8R67 - chains B and E of the 6 polymer chains in the assembly; structure by X-ray diffraction, 2.20 A resolution.

# Chain B
Molecule: Tubulin beta-2B chain
Source organism: Bos taurus
UniProt: Q6B856 (TBB2B_BOVIN); the author numbering skips numbers that UniProt does not, so the offset changes along the chain: 1-42 = UniProt 1-42; 45-360 = UniProt 43-358; 369-455 = UniProt 359-445
Sequence (445 residues; each row starts with the number of its first residue; note: 10 numbers in that range are skipped by the numbering (no residue carries them; nothing is unmodelled there)):
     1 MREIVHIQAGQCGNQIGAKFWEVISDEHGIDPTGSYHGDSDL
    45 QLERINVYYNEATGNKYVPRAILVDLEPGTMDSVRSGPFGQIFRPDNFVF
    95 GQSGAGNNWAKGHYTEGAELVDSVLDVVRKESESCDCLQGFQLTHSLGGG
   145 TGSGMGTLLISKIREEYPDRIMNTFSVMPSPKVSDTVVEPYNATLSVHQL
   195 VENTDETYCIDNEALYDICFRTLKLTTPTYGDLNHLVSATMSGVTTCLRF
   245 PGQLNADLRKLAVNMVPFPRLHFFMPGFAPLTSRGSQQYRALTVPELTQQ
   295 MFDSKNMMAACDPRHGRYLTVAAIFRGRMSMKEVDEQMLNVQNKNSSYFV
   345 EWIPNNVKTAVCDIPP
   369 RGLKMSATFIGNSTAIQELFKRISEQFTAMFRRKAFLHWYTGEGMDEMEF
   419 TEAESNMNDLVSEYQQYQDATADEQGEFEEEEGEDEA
Unresolved in the structure: 1, 279-280, 439-455
Metal / ion sites: Mg2+: Gln11 (together with GDP); Ca2+ near Glu113 (its only coordinating residue here)
Residues lining bound ligands: GDP (guanosine-5'-diphosphate): Gly10, Gln11, Cys12, Gln15, Ile16, Asp69, Ala99, Asn101, Ser140, Gly142, Gly143, Gly144, Thr145, Gly146, Ser147, Val171, Pro173, Val177, Asp179, Glu183, Asn206, Leu209, Tyr224, Leu227, Asn228
UniProt features mapped onto this chain:
  - motif: Met1 to Ile4 (MREI motif)
  - binding site (GTP): Gln11, Glu71, Ser140, Gly144, Thr145, Gly146, Asn206, Asn228
  - binding site (Mg(2+)): Glu71
  - modified residue: Ser40 (Phosphoserine), Thr57 (Phosphothreonine), Lys60 (N6-acetyllysine), Ser174 (Phosphoserine), Thr287 (Phosphothreonine), Thr292 (Phosphothreonine), Arg320 (Omega-N-methylarginine), Glu448 (5-glutamyl polyglutamate)
  - cross-link (Glycyl lysine isopeptide (Lys-Gly)): Lys60 (interchain with G-Cter in ubiquitin), Lys326 (interchain with G-Cter in ubiquitin)

# Chain E
Molecule: Stathmin-4
Source organism: Rattus norvegicus
UniProt: P63043 (STMN4_RAT); residues 5-145 here correspond to UniProt positions 49-189 (UniProt number = residue number + 44)
Sequence (143 residues; row label = number of the first residue in the row):
     3 MADMEVIELNKCTSGQSFEVILKPPSFDGVPEFNASLPRRRDPSLEEIQK
    53 KLEAAEERRKYQEAELLKHLAEKREHEREVIQKAIEENNNFIKMAKEKLA
   103 QKMESNKENREAHLAAMLERLQEKDKHAEEVRKNKELKEEASR
Unresolved in the structure: 3-5, 28-43, 144-145
Construct notes: initiating methionine (3); expression tag (4)
UniProt features mapped onto this chain:
  - modified residue: Ser46 (Phosphoserine)

# Interface between chain B and chain E
Contacting residue pairs (25; chain B residue first):
  Tyr108(B) - His78(E)  hydrogen bond
  Tyr108(B) - Glu79(E)
  Tyr108(B) - Val82(E)  hydrophobic
  Tyr108(B) - Ile83(E)
  Leu152(B) - Glu79(E)
  Ser155(B) - Leu72(E)
  Ser155(B) - Arg76(E)  hydrogen bond
  Lys156(B) - Arg76(E)
  Lys156(B) - Glu79(E)  salt bridge
  Arg158(B) - Leu68(E)
  Glu159(B) - Leu69(E)
  Glu159(B) - Leu72(E)
  Glu159(B) - Arg76(E)  salt bridge
  Pro162(B) - Glu65(E)
  Glu196(B) - His71(E)  salt bridge
  Glu196(B) - Lys75(E)  salt bridge
  Thr409(B) - Glu89(E)
  Glu411(B) - Val82(E)
  Glu411(B) - Ala86(E)
  Gly412(B) - Val82(E)
  Gly412(B) - Lys85(E)
  Gly412(B) - Ala86(E)
  Met413(B) - Val82(E)
  Asp414(B) - Lys85(E)  salt bridge
  Glu417(B) - His78(E)  salt bridge
Other interface residues (no listed pair), chain B (17 interface residues in all): His107, Thr109, Gly410

# Overview
The interface between chain B and chain E involves 17 residues on one side and 14 on the other; the contacts
include 2 hydrogen bonds and 6 salt bridges. Polar pairs include Lys156(B)-Glu79(E), Glu159(B)-Arg76(E) and
Glu196(B)-His71(E). Chain B binds GDP.
Chain B is Tubulin beta-2B chain (Bos taurus) and chain E is Stathmin-4 (Rattus norvegicus); the structure,
tubulin-cryptophycin complex, was determined by X-ray diffraction.
